PDB entry 1T6V | X-ray diffraction, 1.70 A resolution | chains L and N

== Chain L ==
Name: Lysozyme C
Organism: Gallus gallus
Notes: EC 3.2.1.17
Reference sequence: P00698 (LYSC_CHICK); residues 1-129 here correspond to UniProt positions 19-147 (UniProt number = residue number + 18)
Sequence (129 residues; row label = number of the first residue in the row):
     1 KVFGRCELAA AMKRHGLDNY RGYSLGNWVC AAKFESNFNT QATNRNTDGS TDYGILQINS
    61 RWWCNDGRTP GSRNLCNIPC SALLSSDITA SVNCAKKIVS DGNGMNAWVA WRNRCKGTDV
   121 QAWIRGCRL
Swiss-Prot annotation at these positions:
  - active site: E35, D52
  - binding site (substrate): D101
Cystine bridges: C6-C127, C30-C115, C64-C80, C76-C94

== Chain N ==
Name: novel antigen receptor
Organism: Ginglymostoma cirratum
Reference sequence: Q8AXI4 (Q8AXI4_GINCI); residue numbers follow UniProt; this construct covers 1-113
Sequence (113 residues; numbered 1 to 113; the number before each row is that of its first residue):
     1 ARVDQTPRSV TKETGESLTI NCVLRDASYA LGSTCWYRKK SGEGNEESIS KGGRYVETVN
    61 SGSKSFSLRI NDLTVEDGGT YRCGLGVAGG YCDYALCSSR YAECGDGTAV TVN
Disordered / not traced: 1
Cystine bridges: C22-C83, C35-C92, C97-C104

== Interface between chain L and chain N ==
Residue-residue contacts (40):
  N46(L) with R100(N)
  D52(L) with R100(N), salt bridge
  Q57(L) with R100(N), hydrogen bond (backbone-side chain); Y101(N)
  I58(L) with Y101(N)
  N59(L) with R100(N); Y101(N), hydrogen bond (backbone-side chain)
  R61(L) with A95(N)
  W62(L) with Y91(N), hydrophobic; D93(N); A95(N); L96(N), hydrophobic; S99(N); Y101(N)
  W63(L) with A88(N), hydrophobic; Y101(N)
  R73(L) with Y91(N), hydrogen bond; D93(N), salt bridge
  L75(L) with V87(N), hydrophobic; Y91(N), hydrophobic
  D101(L) with G32(N); S33(N), hydrogen bond; G86(N); V87(N); A88(N); G89(N), hydrogen bond (side chain-backbone); G90(N), hydrogen bond (side chain-backbone)
  G102(L) with Y29(N); G86(N), hydrogen bond (backbone-backbone); Y101(N)
  N103(L) with Y29(N); R100(N), hydrogen bond (side chain-backbone); Y101(N); A102(N)
  N106(L) with Y29(N); R100(N)
  A107(L) with R100(N); Y101(N), hydrophobic
  V109(L) with R100(N)
  R112(L) with R100(N), hydrogen bond (side chain-backbone)
Other interface residues (no listed pair), chain L (22 interface residues in all): R21, Y23, K97, I98, G104
Other interface residues (no listed pair), chain N (18 interface residues in all): A30, L85

== In short ==
22 residues of chain L face 18 of chain N across their interface, with 9 hydrogen bonds and 2 salt bridges.
Polar contacts include D52(L)-R100(N), R73(L)-D93(N) and Q57(L)-R100(N). Curated annotation (UniProt) lists
active-site residues E35(L) and D52(L) and substrate-binding residue D101(L) on chain L.
Chain L is Lysozyme C (Gallus gallus) and chain N is novel antigen receptor (Ginglymostoma cirratum); the
structure, Crystal structure analysis of the nurse shark new antigen receptor (NAR) variable domain in complex
with ..., was determined by X-ray diffraction, deposited together with 1SQ2.
